Entry 1G1J (X-ray diffraction, 1.86 A resolution); this record covers chains A and B.

# Chain A (and B)
Molecule: Non-structural glycoprotein NSP4
Notes: fragment: oligomerization domain; chain B of this document is another copy of the same molecule, construct and numbering; everything in this record applies to it too
Reference sequence: O92323 (O92323_9REOV); residues 95-137 here = UniProt positions 95-137
Sequence (43 residues; each row starts with the number of its first residue):
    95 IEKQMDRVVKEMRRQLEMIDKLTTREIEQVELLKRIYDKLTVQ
Modified positions: Mse-112 (selenomethionine; parent Met)
Differences from the reference sequence: modified residue (112)
Metal / ion sites: Sr2+: Gln-123 (shared with Glu-120(B), Gln-123(B) of chain B)

# Chain A / chain B interface
Pairs across the interface (34; chain A residue first):
  Ile-95(A) with Ile-95(B), hydrophobic; Met-99(B), hydrophobic
  Gln-98(A) with Glu-96(B); Met-99(B), hydrogen bond
  Met-99(A) with Met-99(B), hydrophobic
  Val-102(A) with Val-103(B), hydrophobic; Met-106(B), hydrophobic
  Glu-105(A) with Met-106(B); Arg-107(B), salt bridge; Leu-110(B)
  Met-106(A) with Met-106(B), hydrophobic
  Gln-109(A) with Leu-110(B); Ile-113(B)
  Mse-112(A) with Leu-110(B); Ile-113(B); Asp-114(B); Thr-117(B)
  Leu-116(A) with Thr-117(B); Glu-120(B)
  Arg-119(A) with Thr-117(B), hydrogen bond (side chain-backbone); Ile-121(B)
  Gln-123(A) with Glu-120(B), hydrogen bond; Gln-123(B); Val-124(B); Leu-127(B)
  Leu-126(A) with Leu-127(B), hydrophobic
  Leu-127(A) with Leu-127(B), hydrophobic
  Arg-129(A) with Tyr-131(B)
  Ile-130(A) with Leu-127(B); Ile-130(B), hydrophobic; Tyr-131(B), hydrophobic; Leu-134(B), hydrophobic
  Lys-133(A) with Tyr-131(B)
  Leu-134(A) with Leu-134(B), hydrophobic
Other interface residues (no listed pair), chain A (20 interface residues in all): Arg-101, Arg-108, Lys-115
Other interface residues (no listed pair), chain B (23 interface residues in all): Asp-100, Val-102, Leu-116, Lys-128, Thr-135

# Overview
20 residues of chain A face 23 of chain B across their interface, with 3 hydrogen bonds and 1 salt bridge.
Polar contacts include Glu-105(A)/Arg-107(B), Gln-98(A)/Met-99(B) and Arg-119(A)/Thr-117(B).
Both chains are Non-structural glycoprotein NSP4. Entry 1G1J (Crystal structure of the oligomerization domain
from rotavirus NSP4) was determined by X-ray diffraction, deposited together with 1G1I.
